4RI9 - chains A and X of the 5 polymer chains in the assembly; structure by X-ray diffraction, 2.90 A resolution.

== Chain A ==
Name: Fanconi-associated nuclease 1
From: Homo sapiens
Notes: EC 3.1.21.-, 3.1.4.1
Reference sequence: Q9Y2M0 (FAN1_HUMAN); numbering as in UniProt; present here: 370-509, 519-1017
Chain sequence (652 residues; each row starts with the number of its first residue; note: 9 numbers in that range are skipped by the numbering (no residue carries them; nothing is unmodelled there)):
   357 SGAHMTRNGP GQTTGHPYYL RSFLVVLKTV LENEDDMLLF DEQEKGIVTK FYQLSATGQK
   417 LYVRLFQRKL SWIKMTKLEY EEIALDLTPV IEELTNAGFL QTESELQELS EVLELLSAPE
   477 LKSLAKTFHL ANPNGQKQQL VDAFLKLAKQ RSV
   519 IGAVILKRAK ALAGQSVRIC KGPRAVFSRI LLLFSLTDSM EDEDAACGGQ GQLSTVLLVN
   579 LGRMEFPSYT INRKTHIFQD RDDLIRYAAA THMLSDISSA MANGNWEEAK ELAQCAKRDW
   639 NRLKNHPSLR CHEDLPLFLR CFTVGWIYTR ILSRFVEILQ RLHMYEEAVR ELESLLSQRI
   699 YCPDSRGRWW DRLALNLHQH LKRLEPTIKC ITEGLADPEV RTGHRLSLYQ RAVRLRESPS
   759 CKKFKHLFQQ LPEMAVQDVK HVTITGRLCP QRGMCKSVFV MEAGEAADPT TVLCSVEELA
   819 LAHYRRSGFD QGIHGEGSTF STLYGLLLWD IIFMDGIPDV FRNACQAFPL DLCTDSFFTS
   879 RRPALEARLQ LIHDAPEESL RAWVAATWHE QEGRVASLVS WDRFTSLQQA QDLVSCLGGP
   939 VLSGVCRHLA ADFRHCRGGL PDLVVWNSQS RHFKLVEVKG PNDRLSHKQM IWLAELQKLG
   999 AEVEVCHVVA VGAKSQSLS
Disordered / not traced: 357-369, 788-793, 800-809, 1010-1017
Construct notes: expression tag (357-369); engineered mutation Ala487 (Val in Q9Y2M0)
Curated features (UniProtKB/Swiss-Prot):
  - binding site (Mn(2+)): Glu834, Asp960, Glu975, Val976
  - natural variant: Cys871 (C871R: In KMIN), Gln929 (Q929P: In KMIN), Gly937 (G937D: In KMIN), Asp960 (D960N: In KMIN)
  - mutagenesis: Leu477 (L477P: Still localized to sites of DNA damage but the strength of the signal is diminished), Arg706 (R706A: Strongly reduced affinity for sites that have a 5'-terminal phosphate anchor at a flap of 1 nucleotide; when associated with A-952), Gln864 (Q864A: Loss of nuclease activity; when associated with A-960; A-975 and A-977), Arg952 (R952A: Strongly reduced affinity for sites that have a 5'-terminal phosphate anchor at a flap of 1 nucleotide; when associated with A-706), Asp960 (D960A: Loss of nuclease activity. Loss of nuclease activity; when associated with A-864; A-975 and A-977), Glu975 (E975A: Loss of nuclease activity; when associated with A-864; A-960 and A-977), Lys977 (K977A: Loss of nuclease activity; when associated with A-864; A-960 and A-975), Asp981 to Arg982 (Loss of nuclease activity)
Bound ions: barium ion: Asp960, Glu975, Val976
Reported in the primary citation:
  - mutagenesis - R706A/R952A (210 nM Kd): decreased binding to 5'pT1/3'T8

== Chain X ==
Molecule: 12-nt DNA strand
Sequence (12 nucleotides; row label = number of the first residue in the row):
     1 GCTGAGGAGT CT

== Chain A / chain X interface ==
Residue-residue contacts - 11 pairs, chain A then chain X:
  Lys433(A) - DA8(X)  hydrogen bond to the phosphate
  Lys433(A) - DG9(X)  salt bridge to the phosphate
  Ser473(A) - DT10(X)  phosphate contact
  Ala474(A) - DT10(X)  hydrogen bond to the phosphate
  Pro475(A) - DT10(X)  phosphate contact
  Gln492(A) - DC11(X)  phosphate contact
  Gln492(A) - DT12(X)  hydrogen bond to the phosphate
  Lys493(A) - DT10(X)  salt bridge to the phosphate
  Lys493(A) - DC11(X)  hydrogen bond to the phosphate
  Gln494(A) - DC11(X)  phosphate contact
  Ala620(A) - DG1(X)  phosphate contact
Other interface residues (no listed pair), chain A (10 interface residues in all): Leu472, Asn621

== Summary ==
Chain A and chain X form an interface of 10 and 6 residues respectively, with 4 hydrogen bonds and 2 salt
bridges. Among the polar pairs are Lys433(A)-DA8(X), Ala474(A)-DT10(X) and Gln492(A)-DT12(X). From UniProt: 4
Mn2+-binding residues and 9 mutagenesis sites on chain A. The paper reports that R706A/R952A of chain A reduce
binding to 5'pT1/3'T8.
Here chain A is Fanconi-associated nuclease 1 (Homo sapiens) and chain X is a 12-nt DNA strand. Entry 4RI9
(FAN1 Nuclease bound to 5' phosphorylated p(dT)/3'(dT-dT-dT-dT-dT-dT-dT-dT) double flap DNA) was determined by
X-ray diffraction (same publication as 4RIA, 4RI8, 4RIB, 4RIC and 4RID).
